PDB entry 5K9O | X-ray diffraction, 3.39 A resolution | chains A and F of the 6 polymer chains in the assembly

Chain A:
Molecule: 31.b.09 Heavy Fv
Organism: Homo sapiens
Sequence (227 residues; each row starts with the number of its first residue):
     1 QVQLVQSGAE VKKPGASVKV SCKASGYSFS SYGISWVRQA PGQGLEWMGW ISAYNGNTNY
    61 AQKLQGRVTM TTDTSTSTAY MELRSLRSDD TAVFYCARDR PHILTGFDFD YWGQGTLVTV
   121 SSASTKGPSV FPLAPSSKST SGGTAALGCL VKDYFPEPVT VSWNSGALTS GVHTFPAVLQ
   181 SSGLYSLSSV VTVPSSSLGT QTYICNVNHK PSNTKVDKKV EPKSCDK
Not modelled in the structure: 120-123, 226-227
Disulfide bonds: Cys22-Cys96, Cys149-Cys205

Chain F:
Molecule: Hemagglutinin
Organism: Influenza A virus (strain swl A/California/04/2009 H1N1)
Reference sequence: C3W5S1 (C3W5S1_I09A0); the construct lacks a stretch of the UniProt sequence, so the offset changes along the chain: 11-55 = UniProt 18-62; 56-83 = UniProt 64-91; 84-90 = UniProt 93-99; 91-116 = UniProt 101-126; 3 more segments
Sequence (505 residues; each row starts with the number of its first residue; a row labelled like 116A-116C holds insertion residues (116A, then the next letters in order)):
    11 DTLCIGYHAN NSTDTVDTVL EKNVTVTHSV NLLEDKHNGK LCKLR
   55A G
    56 VAPLHLGKCN IAGWILGNPE CESLSTAS
   83A S
    84 WSYIVET
   90A P
    91 SSDNGTCYPG DFIDYEELRE QLSSVS
116A-116C SFE
   117 RFEIFPKTSS WPNHDSN
  133A K
   134 GVTAACPHAG AKSFYKNLIW LVKKGNSYPK LSKSYINDKG KEVLVLWGIH HPSTSADQQS
   194 LYQNADTYVF VGSSRYSKKF KPEIAIRPKV RDQEGRMNYY WTLVEPGDKI TFEATGNLVV
   254 PRYAFAMERN AGS
  266A G
   267 IIISDTPVHD CNTTCQTPKG AINTSLPFQN IHPITIGKCP KYVKSTKLRL ATGLRNIPSI
   327 QSRGLFGAIA GFIEGGWTGM VDGWYGYHHQ NEQGSGYAAD LKSTQNAIDE ITNKVNSVIE
   387 KMNTQFTAVG KEFNHLEKRI ENLNKKVDDG FLDIWTYNAE LLVLLENERT LDYHDSNVKN
   447 LYEKVRSQLK NNAKEIGNGC FEFYHKCDNT CMESVKNGTY DYPKYSEEAK LNREEIDGVS
   507 G
Not modelled in the structure: 325-329, 393-409, 492-507
Sequence notes: expression tag (506-507)
Disulfide bonds: Cys14-Cys466, Cys52-Cys277, Cys64-Cys76, Cys97-Cys139, Cys281-Cys305, Cys473-Cys477

Interface between chain A and chain F:
Contacting residue pairs - 10 pairs, chain A then chain F:
  Tyr54(A) - Val347(F)
  Tyr54(A) - Asp348(F)
  Gly56(A) - Asp348(F)
  Asn57(A) - Leu367(F)
  His102(A) - Val347(F)  hydrogen bond (side chain-backbone)
  His102(A) - Asp348(F)  hydrogen bond (side chain-backbone)
  Leu104(A) - Asp348(F)
  Leu104(A) - Gly349(F)
  Leu104(A) - Thr370(F)
  Leu104(A) - Ile374(F)  hydrophobic
Interface residues without a listed pair, chain F (10 interface residues in all): His18, His38, Trp350, Ala365

In short:
5 residues of chain A face 10 of chain F across their interface; the contacts include 2 hydrogen bonds. Among
the polar pairs are His102(A)-Val347(F) and His102(A)-Asp348(F).
Here chain A is 31.b.09 Heavy Fv (Homo sapiens) and chain F is Hemagglutinin (Influenza A virus (strain swl
A/California/04/2009 H1N1)). Entry 5K9O (Crystal structure of multidonor HV1-18+HD3-9 class broadly
neutralizing Influenza A antibody 31.b.09 in complex with Hemagglutinin ...) was determined by X-ray
diffraction, deposited together with 5K9Q.
